PDB entry 6RV2 | X-ray diffraction, 3.00 A resolution | chains A and B

== Chain A (and B) ==
Name: Potassium channel subfamily K member 3
From: Homo sapiens
Notes: chain B of this document is another copy of the same molecule, construct and numbering; everything in this record applies to it too
UniProt: O14649 (KCNK3_HUMAN); residue numbers follow UniProt; this construct covers 1-259
Amino-acid sequence (264 residues; row label = number of the first residue in the row):
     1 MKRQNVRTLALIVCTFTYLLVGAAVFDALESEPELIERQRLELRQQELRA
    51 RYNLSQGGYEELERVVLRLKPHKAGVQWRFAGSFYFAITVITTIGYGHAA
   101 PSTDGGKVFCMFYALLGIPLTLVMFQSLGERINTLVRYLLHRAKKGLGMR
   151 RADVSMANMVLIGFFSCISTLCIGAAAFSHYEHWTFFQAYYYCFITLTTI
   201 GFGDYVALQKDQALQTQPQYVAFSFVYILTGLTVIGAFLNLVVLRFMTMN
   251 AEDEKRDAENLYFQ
Unresolved in the structure: 149-151, 258-264 (chain B: 149-151, 262-264)
Differences from the reference sequence: expression tag (260-264)
Swiss-Prot annotation at these positions:
  - region: Thr93 to His98 (Selectivity filter 1), Thr199 to Asp204 (Selectivity filter 2), Val243 to Thr248 (X-gate)
  - binding site (K(+)): Thr93, Ile94, Gly95, Tyr96, Thr199, Ile200, Gly201, Phe202
  - glycosylation: Asn53 (N-linked (GlcNAc...) asparagine)
  - natural variant: Thr8 (T8K: In PPH4), Gly97 (G97R: In PPH4), Leu122 (L122P: Found in a patient with DDSA; L122V: Found in a patient with DDSA), Gly129 (G129D: Found in two patients with DDSA), Asn133 (N133S: Found in three patients with DDSA), His141 (H141Q: Does not affect channel potassium conductance), Glu182 (E182K: In PPH4), Tyr192 (Y192C: In PPH4), Gly203 (G203D: In PPH4), Val221 (V221L: In PPH4), Leu239 (L239P: Found in a patient with DDSA), Leu241 (L241F: Found in a patient with DDSA)
  - mutagenesis: Gln4 (Q4C: Increases potassium current amplitude), Asn5 (N5C: Increases potassium current amplitude), Val6 (V6C: No effect on channel basal activity), Arg7 (R7C/D/E: Increases potassium current amplitude; R7K: No effect on channel basal activity), Thr8 (T8C/K: No effect on channel basal activity), His98 (H98N: Greatly reduces pH sensitivity), Glu130 (E130C: No effect on channel basal activity), Arg131 (R131C/D/E: Increases potassium current amplitude), Ile132 (I132C: No effect on channel basal activity), Asn133 (N133A/D/F/Q/T/V: Increases potassium current; N133C: Increases potassium current amplitude), Thr134 (T134C: No effect on channel basal activity), Thr199 (T199C: Abolishes voltage gating. Conducts currents with linear I-V relationship characteristic of classical leak channels), 28 further mutagenesis entries in UniProt
Bound ions: K+ site 1: Thr93, Ile94, Thr199, Ile200 (shared with Thr93(B), Ile94(B), Thr199(B), Ile200(B) of chain B); K+ site 2: Thr93, Thr199 (shared with Thr93(B), Thr199(B) of chain B); K+ site 3: Ile94, Gly95, Ile200, Gly201 (shared with Ile94(B), Gly95(B), Ile200(B), Gly201(B) of chain B); K+ site 4: Gly95, Tyr96, Gly201, Phe202 (shared with Gly95(B), Tyr96(B), Gly201(B), Phe202(B) of chain B)
Residues lining bound ligands: 1,2-diacyl-sn-glycero-3-phosphocholine (PC1): Gly105, Val108, Phe109, Phe112
What the authors report for this chain:
  - self-association interface (contacts with another copy of this molecule): Val243 to Thr248
  - contacts within the chain: Gln77-Gln209, Asn133-Ala237 (hydrogen bond), Leu241-Arg245 (hydrogen bond)
  - binding site for cholesterol hemisuccinate: Arg3, Arg7, Pro119, Val123, Val243, Phe246
  - K+ coordination: Thr93 to Tyr96, Thr199 to Phe202
  - disease-associated variants - G97R, E182K, Y192C, G203D, V221L (citing earlier work)

== How chain A and chain B interact ==
Contacting residue pairs (234; chain A residue first):
  Gln4(A) - Arg131(B)
  Asn5(A) - Arg131(B)  hydrogen bond
  Thr8(A) - Ser127(B)
  Thr8(A) - Leu128(B)
  Thr8(A) - Arg131(B)
  Leu11(A) - Leu120(B)  hydrophobic
  Leu11(A) - Val123(B)  hydrophobic
  Leu11(A) - Met124(B)
  Leu11(A) - Ser127(B)
  Ile12(A) - Met124(B)
  Ile12(A) - Leu128(B)  hydrophobic
  Cys14(A) - Leu120(B)  hydrophobic
  Thr15(A) - Ile91(B)
  Thr15(A) - Leu120(B)
  Thr15(A) - Met124(B)
  Phe16(A) - Leu229(B)  hydrophobic
  Tyr18(A) - Tyr113(B)  hydrogen bond (backbone-side chain)
  Tyr18(A) - Leu116(B)
  Tyr18(A) - Gly117(B)
  Tyr18(A) - Leu120(B)  hydrophobic
  Leu19(A) - Phe84(B)  hydrophobic
  Leu19(A) - Ala87(B)  hydrophobic
  Leu19(A) - Ile88(B)  hydrophobic
  Leu19(A) - Ile91(B)  hydrophobic
  Leu19(A) - Tyr113(B)
  Leu20(A) - Phe80(B)  hydrophobic
  Leu20(A) - Phe84(B)
  Gly22(A) - Tyr113(B)
  Ala23(A) - Phe80(B)  hydrophobic
  Ala23(A) - Ser83(B)
  Ala23(A) - Phe84(B)
  Val25(A) - Phe109(B)  hydrophobic
  Phe26(A) - Trp78(B)  hydrophobic
  Phe26(A) - Ser83(B)
  Phe26(A) - Phe86(B)  hydrophobic
  Phe26(A) - Gly106(B)
  Phe26(A) - Phe109(B)  hydrophobic
  Phe26(A) - Cys110(B)  hydrophobic
  Phe26(A) - Tyr113(B)  hydrophobic
  Asp27(A) - Trp78(B)
  Asp27(A) - Arg79(B)
  Asp27(A) - Phe80(B)  hydrogen bond (side chain-backbone)
  Asp27(A) - Ser83(B)  hydrogen bond (backbone-side chain)
  Leu29(A) - Thr103(B)
  Leu29(A) - Gly105(B)
  Leu29(A) - Phe109(B)  hydrophobic
  Glu30(A) - Trp78(B)
  Glu30(A) - Pro101(B)
  Glu30(A) - Ser102(B)  hydrogen bond
  Glu30(A) - Thr103(B)  hydrogen bond
  Glu30(A) - Gly106(B)
  Ser31(A) - Trp78(B)  hydrogen bond (side chain-backbone)
  Pro33(A) - Thr103(B)
  Glu34(A) - His72(B)
  Glu34(A) - Gly75(B)
  Glu34(A) - Val76(B)
  Glu34(A) - Gln77(B)  hydrogen bond (side chain-backbone)
  Glu34(A) - Trp78(B)  hydrogen bond (side chain-backbone)
  Glu37(A) - His72(B)
  Arg38(A) - His72(B)
  Leu41(A) - Arg68(B)
  Leu41(A) - Leu69(B)  hydrophobic
  Leu41(A) - His72(B)
  Arg44(A) - Val65(B)
  Arg44(A) - Arg68(B)
  Gln45(A) - Val65(B)
  Leu48(A) - Glu61(B)
  Leu48(A) - Val65(B)  hydrophobic
  Arg51(A) - Glu61(B)  salt bridge
  Tyr52(A) - Tyr52(B)
  Tyr52(A) - Gly58(B)
  Tyr52(A) - Glu61(B)  hydrogen bond
  Leu54(A) - Tyr52(B)  hydrophobic
  Gly58(A) - Tyr52(B)
  Tyr59(A) - Val66(B)
  Tyr59(A) - Leu69(B)
  Glu61(A) - Arg44(B)  salt bridge
  Glu61(A) - Leu48(B)
  Glu61(A) - Tyr52(B)  hydrogen bond
  Leu62(A) - Tyr52(B)  hydrophobic
  Leu62(A) - Leu54(B)  hydrophobic
  Glu63(A) - Val66(B)
  Glu63(A) - Lys73(B)  salt bridge
  Val65(A) - Arg44(B)
  Val65(A) - Gln45(B)
  Val65(A) - Leu48(B)  hydrophobic
  Val66(A) - Tyr59(B)
  Val66(A) - Glu63(B)
  Val66(A) - Val66(B)  hydrophobic
  Leu67(A) - Val66(B)  hydrophobic
  Leu67(A) - Lys70(B)
  Arg68(A) - Arg40(B)
  Arg68(A) - Leu41(B)
  Leu69(A) - Leu41(B)  hydrophobic
  Leu69(A) - Gln45(B)
  Leu69(A) - Tyr59(B)
  Lys70(A) - Leu67(B)
  His72(A) - Glu34(B)
  His72(A) - Arg38(B)
  His72(A) - Leu41(B)
  Lys73(A) - Glu63(B)  salt bridge
  Gly75(A) - Glu34(B)
  Val76(A) - Glu34(B)
  Gln77(A) - Glu34(B)  hydrogen bond (backbone-side chain)
  Trp78(A) - Phe26(B)  hydrophobic
  Trp78(A) - Asp27(B)
  Trp78(A) - Glu30(B)
  Trp78(A) - Ser31(B)  hydrogen bond (backbone-side chain)
  Trp78(A) - Glu34(B)  hydrogen bond (backbone-side chain)
  Arg79(A) - Asp27(B)
  Phe80(A) - Leu20(B)  hydrophobic
  Phe80(A) - Ala23(B)  hydrophobic
  Phe80(A) - Asp27(B)  hydrogen bond (backbone-side chain)
  Ser83(A) - Ala23(B)
  Ser83(A) - Phe26(B)
  Ser83(A) - Asp27(B)  hydrogen bond (side chain-backbone)
  Phe84(A) - Leu19(B)  hydrophobic
  Phe84(A) - Leu20(B)
  Phe84(A) - Ala23(B)
  Phe86(A) - Phe26(B)  hydrophobic
  Phe86(A) - Phe202(B)  hydrophobic
  Ala87(A) - Leu19(B)
  Ile88(A) - Leu19(B)
  Val90(A) - Ile200(B)
  Val90(A) - Phe202(B)  hydrophobic
  Ile91(A) - Thr15(B)
  Ile91(A) - Tyr18(B)  hydrophobic
  Ile91(A) - Leu19(B)  hydrophobic
  Thr93(A) - Thr198(B)
  Thr93(A) - Thr199(B)
  Thr93(A) - Ile200(B)
  Ile94(A) - Ile200(B)
  Gly95(A) - Ile200(B)
  Gly95(A) - Gly201(B)
  Gly95(A) - Phe202(B)
  Tyr96(A) - Phe202(B)
  Gly97(A) - Phe202(B)
  Ala100(A) - Asp204(B)
  Pro101(A) - Glu30(B)
  Pro101(A) - Tyr191(B)
  Ser102(A) - Glu30(B)  hydrogen bond
  Thr103(A) - Leu29(B)
  Thr103(A) - Glu30(B)  hydrogen bond
  Thr103(A) - Pro33(B)
  Asp104(A) - Phe187(B)
  Gly105(A) - Leu29(B)
  Gly106(A) - Phe26(B)
  Gly106(A) - Glu30(B)
  Lys107(A) - Phe187(B)
  Lys107(A) - Tyr191(B)
  Lys107(A) - Tyr205(B)  hydrogen bond
  Val108(A) - Phe187(B)  hydrophobic
  Phe109(A) - Val25(B)  hydrophobic
  Phe109(A) - Phe26(B)  hydrophobic
  Phe109(A) - Leu29(B)  hydrophobic
  Cys110(A) - Phe26(B)  hydrophobic
  Cys110(A) - Phe202(B)  hydrophobic
  Met111(A) - Phe187(B)  hydrophobic
  Met111(A) - Tyr190(B)  hydrophobic
  Met111(A) - Tyr191(B)  hydrophobic
  Met111(A) - Phe194(B)
  Tyr113(A) - Tyr18(B)  hydrogen bond (backbone-side chain)
  Tyr113(A) - Leu19(B)
  Tyr113(A) - Gly22(B)
  Tyr113(A) - Phe26(B)  hydrophobic
  Ala114(A) - Phe194(B)  hydrophobic
  Ala114(A) - Ile200(B)  hydrophobic
  Leu115(A) - Phe194(B)
  Leu116(A) - Tyr18(B)
  Gly117(A) - Tyr18(B)  hydrogen bond (backbone-side chain)
  Ile118(A) - Thr198(B)
  Ile118(A) - Ile200(B)  hydrophobic
  Pro119(A) - Val243(B)  hydrophobic
  Leu120(A) - Leu11(B)  hydrophobic
  Leu120(A) - Cys14(B)  hydrophobic
  Leu120(A) - Thr15(B)
  Leu120(A) - Tyr18(B)  hydrophobic
  Leu122(A) - Met247(B)  hydrophobic
  Val123(A) - Leu11(B)  hydrophobic
  Val123(A) - Val243(B)  hydrophobic
  Met124(A) - Leu11(B)
  Met124(A) - Ile12(B)
  Met124(A) - Thr15(B)
  Gln126(A) - Met247(B)
  Ser127(A) - Thr8(B)
  Ser127(A) - Leu11(B)
  Ser127(A) - Asn250(B)  hydrogen bond (backbone-side chain)
  Leu128(A) - Thr8(B)
  Leu128(A) - Ile12(B)  hydrophobic
  Glu130(A) - Asn250(B)  hydrogen bond
  Arg131(A) - Gln4(B)
  Arg131(A) - Asn5(B)  hydrogen bond
  Arg131(A) - Thr8(B)
  Arg131(A) - Asn250(B)
  Arg131(A) - Glu254(B)  salt bridge
  Phe187(A) - Asp104(B)
  Phe187(A) - Lys107(B)
  Phe187(A) - Val108(B)  hydrophobic
  Phe187(A) - Met111(B)  hydrophobic
  Tyr190(A) - Met111(B)  hydrophobic
  Tyr191(A) - Pro101(B)
  Tyr191(A) - Lys107(B)
  Tyr191(A) - Met111(B)  hydrophobic
  Phe194(A) - Met111(B)
  Phe194(A) - Ala114(B)  hydrophobic
  Phe194(A) - Leu115(B)
  Thr198(A) - Thr93(B)
  Thr198(A) - Ile118(B)
  Thr199(A) - Thr93(B)
  Ile200(A) - Val90(B)
  Ile200(A) - Thr93(B)
  Ile200(A) - Ile94(B)
  Ile200(A) - Gly95(B)
  Ile200(A) - Ala114(B)  hydrophobic
  Ile200(A) - Ile118(B)  hydrophobic
  Gly201(A) - Gly95(B)
  Phe202(A) - Phe86(B)  hydrophobic
  Phe202(A) - Val90(B)  hydrophobic
  Phe202(A) - Gly95(B)
  Phe202(A) - Tyr96(B)
  Phe202(A) - Gly97(B)
  Phe202(A) - Cys110(B)  hydrophobic
  Asp204(A) - Ala100(B)
  Tyr205(A) - Lys107(B)  hydrogen bond
  Leu229(A) - Phe16(B)  hydrophobic
  Val243(A) - Pro119(B)  hydrophobic
  Val243(A) - Val123(B)  hydrophobic
  Met247(A) - Leu122(B)  hydrophobic
  Met247(A) - Gln126(B)
  Asn250(A) - Ser127(B)  hydrogen bond (side chain-backbone)
  Asn250(A) - Glu130(B)  hydrogen bond
  Asn250(A) - Arg131(B)
  Glu254(A) - Arg131(B)  salt bridge
  Glu254(A) - Thr134(B)
Interface residues without a listed pair, chain A (115 interface residues in all): Arg7, Thr89, Phe112, Thr121, Thr134, Ile195, Leu244, Phe246, Thr248, Ala251
Interface residues without a listed pair, chain B (116 interface residues in all): Glu37, Leu62, Arg64, Thr89, Phe112, Thr121, Gln188, Ile195, Leu244, Phe246, Thr248, Ala251

== In short ==
115 residues of chain A and 116 residues of chain B are in contact, with 27 hydrogen bonds and 6 salt bridges.
Polar contacts include Arg51(A)-Glu61(B), Glu61(A)-Arg44(B) and Glu63(A)-Lys73(B). Bound to chain A:
1,2-diacyl-sn-glycero-3-phosphocholine. The paper reports a binding site for cholesterol hemisuccinate at
Arg3(A), Arg7(A) and Pro119(A) among others; K+ coordination by Thr93(A) and Thr199(A).
Chain A and chain B are both Potassium channel subfamily K member 3 (Homo sapiens); the structure, Crystal
structure of the human two pore domain potassium ion channel TASK-1 (K2P3.1) in a closed ..., was determined
by X-ray diffraction (same publication as 6RV3 and 6RV4).
